6SHO - chains A and B; structure by X-ray diffraction, 3.20 A resolution.

[Chain A (and B)]
Molecule: Baculoviral IAP repeat-containing protein 5
Source organism: Homo sapiens
Notes: chain B of this document is another copy of the same molecule, construct and numbering; everything in this record applies to it too
Reference sequence: O15392 (BIRC5_HUMAN); numbering as in UniProt (aligned over 1-142)
Amino-acid sequence (142 residues; row label = number of the first residue in the row):
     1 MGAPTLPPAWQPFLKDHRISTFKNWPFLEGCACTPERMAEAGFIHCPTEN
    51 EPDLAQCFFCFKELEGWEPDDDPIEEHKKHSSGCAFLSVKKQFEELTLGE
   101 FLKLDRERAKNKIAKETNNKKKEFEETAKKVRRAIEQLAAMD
Unresolved in the structure: 1-5, 141-142
Bound ions: Zn2+: Cys57, Cys60, His77, Cys84
UniProt features mapped onto this chain:
  - binding site (Zn(2+)): Cys57, Cys60, His77, Cys84
  - site: Glu126 (Interaction with FBXL7)
  - modified residue: Ser20 (Phosphoserine), Lys23 (N6-acetyllysine), Thr34 (Phosphothreonine), Thr48 (Phosphothreonine), Lys90 (N6-acetyllysine), Lys110 (N6-acetyllysine), Lys112 (N6-acetyllysine), Lys115 (N6-acetyllysine), Thr117 (Phosphothreonine), Lys121 (N6-acetyllysine), Lys129 (N6-acetyllysine)
  - natural variant: Lys129 (K129E: Loss of acetylation)
  - mutagenesis: Arg18 (R18A: Disrupts interaction with histone H3pT3, no effect on interaction with INCENP), Lys23 (K23R: Increases ubiquitination and blocks dissociation from centromeres; when associated with R-62; R-78 and R-79), Trp25 (W25A: Disrupts interaction with histone H3pT3, no effect on interaction with INCENP), Cys33 (C33R: Disrupts interaction with histone H3pT3, no effect on interaction with INCENP), Thr34 (T34A: Loss of LAMTOR5 binding; T34E: Higher affinity for LAMTOR5 binding), Thr48 (T48A/E: Localizes normally during mitosis but cannot support cell proliferation. Increased affinity for CDCA8/borealin), Cys57 (C57A: Disrupts interaction with histone H3pT3, no effect on interaction with INCENP), Lys62 (K62R: Increases ubiquitination and blocks dissociation from centromeres; when associated with R-23; R-78 and R-79), Glu65 (E65A: Almost abolishes RAN-binding. Does not disrupt binding to AURKB or CDCA8. Disrupts mitotic spindle assembly. Does not disrupt nuclear export), Trp67 (W67A: Disrupts interaction with histone H3pT3, no effect on interaction with INCENP), Asp70 (D70A: No change. Loss of interaction with AURKB; when associated with A-71), Asp71 (D71A: No change. Loss of interaction with AURKB; when associated with A-70), 7 further mutagenesis entries in UniProt
What the authors report for this chain:
  - Zn2+ coordination: Cys57, Cys60, His77, Cys84

[Chain A / chain B interface]
Contacting residue pairs - 19 pairs, chain A then chain B:
  Leu6(A) - Trp10(B)  hydrophobic
  Pro7(A) - Pro7(B)  hydrophobic
  Pro7(A) - Trp10(B)
  Trp10(A) - Pro7(B)
  Phe93(A) - Leu98(B)  hydrophobic
  Glu94(A) - Thr97(B)
  Glu94(A) - Leu98(B)
  Glu94(A) - Gly99(B)  hydrogen bond (backbone-backbone)
  Glu95(A) - Thr97(B)
  Leu96(A) - Leu96(B)
  Leu96(A) - Thr97(B)
  Leu96(A) - Leu98(B)  hydrogen bond (backbone-backbone)
  Thr97(A) - Glu94(B)
  Thr97(A) - Leu96(B)
  Leu98(A) - Phe93(B)  hydrophobic
  Leu98(A) - Leu96(B)  hydrogen bond (backbone-backbone)
  Leu98(A) - Phe101(B)  hydrophobic
  Gly99(A) - Glu94(B)  hydrogen bond (backbone-backbone)
  Phe101(A) - Leu98(B)  hydrophobic
Other interface residues (no listed pair), chain A (12 interface residues in all): Leu102
Other interface residues (no listed pair), chain B (10 interface residues in all): Leu6

[Overview]
12 residues of chain A and 10 residues of chain B are in contact; the contacts include 4 hydrogen bonds.
Main-chain hydrogen bonds include Glu94(A)-Gly99(B) and Leu96(A)-Leu98(B). UniProt lists 4 Zn2+-binding
residues and 20 mutagenesis sites on chain A. The paper reports Zn2+ coordination by Cys57(A), Cys60(A) and
His77(A) among others.
Both chains are Baculoviral IAP repeat-containing protein 5 (Homo sapiens). Entry 6SHO (SAD structure of Human
Survivin recovered by continuous rotation data collection and multivariate analysis of Friedel ...) was
determined by X-ray diffraction (same publication as 6SIJ, 6SIK, 6SIL and 6SIM).
